8HRC - chains A and C of the 12 polymer chains in the assembly; structure by electron microscopy, 2.58 A resolution.

Chain A (and C):
Name: Adenosine deaminase
Organism: Escherichia coli
Notes: chain C of this document is another copy of the same molecule, construct and numbering; everything in this record applies to it too
UniProt: A0A8E2SFD7 (A0A8E2SFD7_ECOLX); residues 1-799 here = UniProt positions 1-799
Chain sequence (799 residues; each row starts with the number of its first residue):
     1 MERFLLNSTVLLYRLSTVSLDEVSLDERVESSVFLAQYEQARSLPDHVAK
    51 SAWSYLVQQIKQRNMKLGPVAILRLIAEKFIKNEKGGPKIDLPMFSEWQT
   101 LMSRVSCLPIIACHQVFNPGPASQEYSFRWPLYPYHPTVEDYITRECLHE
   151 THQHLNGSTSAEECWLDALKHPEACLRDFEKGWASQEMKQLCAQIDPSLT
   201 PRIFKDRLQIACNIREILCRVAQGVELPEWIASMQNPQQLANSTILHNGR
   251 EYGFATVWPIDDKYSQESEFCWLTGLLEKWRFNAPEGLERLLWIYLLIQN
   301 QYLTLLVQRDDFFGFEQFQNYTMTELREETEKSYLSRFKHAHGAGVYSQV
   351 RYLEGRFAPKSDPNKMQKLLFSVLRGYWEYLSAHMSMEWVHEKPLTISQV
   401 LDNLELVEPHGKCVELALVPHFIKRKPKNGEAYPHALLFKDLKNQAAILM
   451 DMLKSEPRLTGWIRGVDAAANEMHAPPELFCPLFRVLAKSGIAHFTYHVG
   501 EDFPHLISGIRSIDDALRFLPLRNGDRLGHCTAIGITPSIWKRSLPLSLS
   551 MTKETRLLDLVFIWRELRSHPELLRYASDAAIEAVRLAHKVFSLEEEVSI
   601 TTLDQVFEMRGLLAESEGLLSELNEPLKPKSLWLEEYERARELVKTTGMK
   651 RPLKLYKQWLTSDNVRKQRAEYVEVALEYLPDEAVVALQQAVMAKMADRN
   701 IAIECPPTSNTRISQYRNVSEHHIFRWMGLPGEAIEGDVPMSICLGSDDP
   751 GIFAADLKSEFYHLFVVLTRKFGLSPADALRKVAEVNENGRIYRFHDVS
Not modelled in the structure: 312-322, 620-630, 799
Differences from the reference sequence: conflict Thr274 (Ile in A0A8E2SFD7)

Chain A / chain C interface:
Residue-residue contacts (25):
  Pro409(A) with Tyr347(C), hydrogen bond (backbone-side chain)
  Ala488(A) with Pro121(C)
  Lys489(A) with Pro121(C); Ala122(C), hydrogen bond (backbone-backbone)
  Ser490(A) with Ala122(C)
  Gly491(A) with Pro121(C)
  Ala493(A) with Lys85(C)
  His494(A) with Lys85(C)
  Arg523(A) with Asn83(C), hydrogen bond (side chain-backbone); Glu84(C); Lys85(C)
  Asn524(A) with Leu92(C); Tyr135(C), hydrogen bond (side chain-backbone); His136(C); Pro137(C)
  Gly525(A) with Pro137(C)
  Asn700(A) with His136(C); Pro137(C)
  Arg791(A) with Asp141(C), salt bridge; Arg145(C)
  Ile792(A) with Pro137(C); Thr138(C); Asp141(C)
  Arg794(A) with Asp141(C), salt bridge
  Val798(A) with Thr144(C)
Interface residues without a listed pair, chain A (18 interface residues in all): Glu408, His410, Arg464
Interface residues without a listed pair, chain C (15 interface residues in all): Val346

Overview:
18 residues of chain A face 15 of chain C across their interface, with 4 hydrogen bonds and 2 salt bridges.
Among the polar pairs are Arg791(A)-Asp141(C), Arg794(A)-Asp141(C) and Pro409(A)-Tyr347(C).
Chain A and chain C are both Adenosine deaminase (Escherichia coli); the structure, Structure of dodecameric
RdrB cage, was determined by electron microscopy (same publication as 8HR7, 8HR8, 8HR9, 8HRA and 8HRB).
